PDB entry 6V3C | X-ray diffraction, 3.51 A resolution | chains A and B

# Chain A (and B)
Name: Potassium channel subfamily K member 2
From: Mus musculus
Notes: chain B of this document is another copy of the same molecule, construct and numbering; everything in this record applies to it too
Amino-acid sequence (312 residues; row label = number of the first residue in the row):
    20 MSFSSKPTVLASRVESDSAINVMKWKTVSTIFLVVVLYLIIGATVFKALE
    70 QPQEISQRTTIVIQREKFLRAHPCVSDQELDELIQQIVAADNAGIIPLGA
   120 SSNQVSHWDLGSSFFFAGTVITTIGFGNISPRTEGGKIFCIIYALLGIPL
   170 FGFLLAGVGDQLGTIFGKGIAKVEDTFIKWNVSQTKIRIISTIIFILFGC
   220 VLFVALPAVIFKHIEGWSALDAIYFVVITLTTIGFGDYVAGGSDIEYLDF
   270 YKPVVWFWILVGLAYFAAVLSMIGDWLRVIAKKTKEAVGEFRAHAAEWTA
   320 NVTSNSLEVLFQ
Not modelled in the structure: 20-44, 112-124, 194-202, 263-266, 321-331 (chain B: 20-36, 111-115, 191-202, 264-266, 317-331)
Metal / ion sites: K+ site 1: Thr142, Ile143, Thr251, Ile252 (shared with Thr142(B), Ile143(B), Thr251(B), Ile252(B) of chain B); K+ site 2: Thr142, Thr251 (shared with Thr142(B), Thr251(B) of chain B); K+ site 3: Ile143, Gly144, Ile252, Gly253 (shared with Ile143(B), Gly144(B), Ile252(B), Gly253(B) of chain B); K+ site 4: Gly144, Phe145, Gly253, Phe254 (shared with Gly144(B), Phe145(B), Gly253(B), Phe254(B) of chain B)
Small-molecule neighbours: RU3 (ruthenium(6+) formate azanide tetraamino(formato-kappaO)oxidoruthenate(1-) (1/1/4/1)): Val107, Asp110, Asn111, Gly146
From the paper describing this entry:
  - binding site for RU3: Asp256

# How chain A and chain B interact
Residue-residue contacts (187):
  Phe51(A) with Leu173(B), hydrophobic; Trp275(B), hydrophobic; Leu279(B), hydrophobic
  Val54(A) with Ile140(B), hydrophobic; Leu169(B), hydrophobic; Leu173(B), hydrophobic
  Tyr57(A) with Ile140(B), hydrophobic; Tyr162(B), hydrogen bond (side chain-backbone); Leu165(B); Gly166(B), hydrogen bond (side chain-backbone); Leu169(B), hydrophobic
  Leu58(A) with Phe133(B), hydrophobic; Ala136(B); Gly137(B); Ile140(B), hydrophobic; Tyr162(B); Trp275(B), hydrophobic
  Ile59(A) with Phe133(B)
  Gly61(A) with Phe158(B); Tyr162(B)
  Ala62(A) with Ser132(B), hydrogen bond (backbone-side chain); Phe133(B), hydrophobic
  Val64(A) with Phe158(B), hydrophobic
  Phe65(A) with Trp127(B), hydrophobic; Phe135(B), hydrophobic; Phe158(B), hydrophobic; Cys159(B), hydrophobic; Tyr162(B), hydrophobic
  Lys66(A) with Trp127(B); Leu129(B)
  Leu68(A) with Thr152(B), hydrogen bond (backbone-side chain); Gly154(B); Gly155(B); Phe158(B), hydrophobic
  Glu69(A) with Trp127(B); Pro150(B); Arg151(B), hydrogen bond (side chain-backbone); Thr152(B), hydrogen bond (side chain-backbone); Gly155(B)
  Gln70(A) with Trp127(B)
  Gln72(A) with Arg151(B); Thr152(B), hydrogen bond
  Glu73(A) with Ser125(B), hydrogen bond; His126(B), hydrogen bond (side chain-backbone); Trp127(B)
  Gln76(A) with Arg151(B)
  Arg77(A) with Gln123(B)
  Gln83(A) with Gln105(B)
  Arg84(A) with Pro116(B), hydrogen bond (side chain-backbone); Leu117(B); Gly118(B)
  Phe87(A) with Glu98(B); Leu102(B), hydrophobic
  His91(A) with Val94(B); Glu98(B), salt bridge
  Cys93(A) with Cys93(B), disulfide
  Val94(A) with Val94(B), hydrophobic
  Glu98(A) with Phe87(B); His91(B), salt bridge
  Leu99(A) with Leu117(B), hydrophobic
  Asp100(A) with Leu117(B)
  Leu102(A) with Leu102(B), hydrophobic
  Ile103(A) with Ile106(B), hydrophobic; Leu117(B), hydrophobic
  Gln105(A) with Gln83(B)
  Ile106(A) with Ile103(B), hydrophobic; Ile106(B), hydrophobic
  Asp110(A) with Asp110(B)
  Ser125(A) with Glu73(B); Arg77(B), hydrogen bond
  His126(A) with Gln70(B); Glu73(B), salt bridge; Arg77(B)
  Trp127(A) with Phe65(B), hydrophobic; Lys66(B); Glu69(B); Gln70(B)
  Asp128(A) with Lys66(B); Gln70(B)
  Leu129(A) with Lys66(B), hydrogen bond (backbone-side chain)
  Ser132(A) with Ala62(B), hydrogen bond (side chain-backbone); Lys66(B)
  Phe133(A) with Val55(B); Leu58(B), hydrophobic; Ile59(B); Ala62(B), hydrophobic
  Phe135(A) with Phe65(B), hydrophobic; Phe254(B), hydrophobic
  Ala136(A) with Leu58(B)
  Gly137(A) with Leu58(B)
  Val139(A) with Ile252(B); Phe254(B), hydrophobic
  Ile140(A) with Val54(B), hydrophobic; Tyr57(B), hydrophobic; Leu58(B), hydrophobic
  Thr142(A) with Thr250(B); Thr251(B); Ile252(B)
  Ile143(A) with Ile252(B)
  Gly144(A) with Ile252(B); Gly253(B); Phe254(B)
  Phe145(A) with Phe254(B)
  Gly146(A) with Phe254(B)
  Ser149(A) with Asp256(B)
  Pro150(A) with Glu69(B); Tyr243(B)
  Arg151(A) with Glu69(B), hydrogen bond (backbone-side chain)
  Thr152(A) with Leu68(B), hydrogen bond (side chain-backbone); Glu69(B), hydrogen bond (backbone-side chain)
  Glu153(A) with Leu239(B)
  Gly154(A) with Leu68(B)
  Gly155(A) with Phe65(B); Leu68(B); Glu69(B)
  Lys156(A) with Leu239(B); Asp240(B), salt bridge; Tyr243(B); Tyr257(B), hydrogen bond
  Ile157(A) with Leu239(B), hydrophobic
  Phe158(A) with Gly61(B); Val64(B), hydrophobic; Phe65(B), hydrophobic
  Cys159(A) with Phe65(B), hydrophobic; Phe254(B), hydrophobic
  Ile160(A) with Tyr243(B), hydrophobic; Val246(B), hydrophobic
  Tyr162(A) with Tyr57(B), hydrogen bond (backbone-side chain); Leu58(B), hydrogen bond (side chain-backbone); Gly61(B); Phe65(B), hydrophobic
  Ala163(A) with Ile252(B), hydrophobic
  Leu164(A) with Ile292(B)
  Leu165(A) with Tyr57(B); Leu296(B)
  Gly166(A) with Tyr57(B), hydrogen bond (backbone-side chain)
  Ile167(A) with Thr250(B); Ile252(B), hydrophobic; Leu289(B), hydrophobic
  Pro168(A) with Leu289(B); Ile292(B), hydrophobic; Gly293(B); Leu296(B), hydrophobic
  Leu169(A) with Val54(B), hydrophobic; Tyr57(B), hydrophobic; Leu296(B)
  Phe172(A) with Gly293(B); Arg297(B)
  Leu173(A) with Ile50(B), hydrophobic; Phe51(B), hydrophobic; Val54(B), hydrophobic
  Gly176(A) with Val47(B)
  Asp179(A) with Lys43(B), salt bridge
  Gln180(A) with Trp44(B)
  Leu239(A) with Glu153(B); Ile157(B), hydrophobic
  Asp240(A) with Lys156(B), salt bridge
  Tyr243(A) with Pro150(B); Lys156(B); Ile160(B), hydrophobic
  Val246(A) with Ile160(B), hydrophobic
  Thr250(A) with Thr142(B); Ile167(B)
  Thr251(A) with Thr142(B)
  Ile252(A) with Val139(B); Thr142(B); Ile143(B); Gly144(B); Ala163(B), hydrophobic; Ile167(B), hydrophobic
  Gly253(A) with Gly144(B)
  Phe254(A) with Phe135(B), hydrophobic; Val139(B), hydrophobic; Gly144(B); Phe145(B); Gly146(B)
  Asp256(A) with Ser149(B), hydrogen bond
  Tyr257(A) with Lys156(B), hydrogen bond
  Trp275(A) with Leu58(B), hydrophobic
  Leu289(A) with Ile167(B), hydrophobic; Pro168(B)
  Ile292(A) with Leu164(B); Pro168(B), hydrophobic
  Gly293(A) with Pro168(B); Phe172(B)
  Leu296(A) with Pro168(B), hydrophobic; Leu169(B)
Interface residues without a listed pair, chain A (101 interface residues in all): Lys45, Ile50, Val55, Thr63, Ala109, Thr138, Ile161, Val177, Thr183, Ile242, Ile247, Arg297
Interface residues without a listed pair, chain B (107 interface residues in all): Asn40, Val53, Thr63, Ile80, Ser95, Leu99, Ser121, Val124, Asp128, Thr138, Ile161, Phe170, Gln180, Ile242, Ile247, Phe276
Cross-chain cystine bridges: Cys93(A)-Cys93(B)

# In short
101 residues of chain A face 107 of chain B across their interface; the contacts include 1 disulfide bond, 22
hydrogen bonds and 6 salt bridges. Polar pairs include His91(A)-Glu98(B), His126(A)-Glu73(B) and
Lys156(A)-Asp240(B). Ligands of chain A: compound RU3. The paper reports a binding site for RU3 at Asp256(A).
Chain A and chain B are both Potassium channel subfamily K member 2 (Mus musculus); the structure,
K2P2.1(TREK-1)I110D:Ru360 bound channel structure, was determined by X-ray diffraction, deposited together
with 6V36, 6V37 and 6V3I.
